PDB entry 5CZ5 | X-ray diffraction, 2.80 A resolution | chains Q and R of the 28 polymer chains in the assembly

== Chain Q ==
Protein: Proteasome subunit alpha type-4
Organism: Saccharomyces cerevisiae (strain ATCC 204508 / S288c)
Notes: EC 3.4.25.1
UniProtKB: P40303 (PSA4_YEAST); residues -1 to 252 here correspond to UniProt positions 1-254 (UniProt number = residue number + 2)
Sequence (254 residues; numbered -1 to 252; the number before each row is that of its first residue; numbers below 1 keep their minus sign (Met-1 is residue -1)):
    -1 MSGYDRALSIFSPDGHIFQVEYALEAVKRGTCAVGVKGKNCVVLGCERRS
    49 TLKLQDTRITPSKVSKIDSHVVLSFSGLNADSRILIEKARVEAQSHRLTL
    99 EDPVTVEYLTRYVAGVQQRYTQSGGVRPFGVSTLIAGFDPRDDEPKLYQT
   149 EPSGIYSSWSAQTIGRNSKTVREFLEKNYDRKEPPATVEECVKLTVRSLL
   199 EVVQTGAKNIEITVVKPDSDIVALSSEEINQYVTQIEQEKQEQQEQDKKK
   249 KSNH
Unresolved in the structure: -1 to 0, 241-252
Swiss-Prot annotation at these positions:
  - modified residue: Thr58 (Phosphothreonine)

== Chain R ==
Protein: Proteasome subunit alpha type-5
Organism: Saccharomyces cerevisiae (strain ATCC 204508 / S288c)
Notes: EC 3.4.25.1
UniProtKB: P32379 (PSA5_YEAST); residues -7 to 252 here correspond to UniProt positions 1-260 (UniProt number = residue number + 8)
Sequence (260 residues; numbered -7 to 252; the number before each row is that of its first residue; numbers below 1 keep their minus sign (Met-7 is residue -7)):
    -7 MFLTRSEYDRGVSTFSPEGRLFQVEYSLEAIKLGSTAIGIATKEGVVLGV
    43 EKRATSPLLESDSIEKIVEIDRHIGCAMSGLTADARSMIEHARTAAVTHN
    93 LYYDEDINVESLTQSVCDLALRFGEGASGEERLMSRPFGVALLIAGHDAD
   143 DGYQLFHAEPSGTFYRYNAKAIGSGSEGAQAELLNEWHSSLTLKEAELLV
   193 LKILKQVMEEKLDENNAQLSCITKQDGFKIYDNEKTAELIKELKEKEAAE
   243 SPEEADVEMS
Unresolved in the structure: -7 to 0, 118-124, 243-252

== Chain Q / chain R interface ==
Residue-residue contacts (63; chain Q residue first):
  Asp3(Q) with Glu117(R)
  Arg4(Q) with Asp1(R), salt bridge; Glu117(R)
  Ala5(Q) with Val4(R), hydrophobic; Glu117(R), hydrogen bond (backbone-side chain); Ser127(R)
  Ser7(Q) with Ser127(R); Arg128(R)
  Ile8(Q) with Gln15(R)
  Phe9(Q) with Gln15(R), hydrogen bond (backbone-side chain); Tyr18(R), hydrophobic; Ser19(R); Ala22(R), hydrophobic; Leu73(R), hydrophobic; Arg128(R); Pro129(R); Gly131(R)
  Ser10(Q) with Tyr18(R)
  Pro11(Q) with Tyr18(R), hydrophobic; Glu21(R)
  Asp12(Q) with Glu21(R)
  Gly13(Q) with Tyr18(R); Glu21(R); Ala22(R)
  His14(Q) with Leu25(R)
  Ile15(Q) with Leu73(R), hydrophobic; Arg128(R)
  Lys35(Q) with Glu52(R), salt bridge
  Gln116(Q) with Ala75(R); Asp76(R); Arg128(R)
  Thr119(Q) with Arg128(R), hydrogen bond (backbone-side chain)
  Gln120(Q) with Met126(R); Ser127(R), hydrogen bond (backbone-backbone); Arg128(R); Pro129(R); Phe130(R)
  Ser121(Q) with Ser127(R), hydrogen bond (backbone-side chain)
  Gly122(Q) with Ser127(R)
  Ser151(Q) with Ala75(R)
  Gly152(Q) with Ala75(R)
  Ile153(Q) with Thr74(R); Ala75(R)
  Ser155(Q) with Leu51(R); Ser55(R)
  Ser156(Q) with Leu51(R); Glu52(R), hydrogen bond (backbone-backbone); Ser55(R), hydrogen bond (backbone-side chain)
  Trp157(Q) with Thr47(R); Ser48(R); Leu50(R); Leu51(R)
  Ser158(Q) with Leu50(R), hydrogen bond (backbone-backbone); Glu52(R), hydrogen bond
  Ala159(Q) with Leu50(R)
  Leu173(Q) with Leu50(R), hydrophobic
  Glu174(Q) with Ser48(R), hydrogen bond; Pro49(R)
  Tyr177(Q) with Leu50(R), hydrophobic
  Arg179(Q) with Pro49(R), hydrogen bond (side chain-backbone); Leu50(R); Leu51(R), hydrogen bond (side chain-backbone); Glu52(R)
Other interface residues (no listed pair), chain Q (31 interface residues in all): Arg170
Other interface residues (no listed pair), chain R (27 interface residues in all): Ser53

== In short ==
31 residues of chain Q face 27 of chain R across their interface, with 12 hydrogen bonds and 2 salt bridges.
Polar pairs include Arg4(Q)-Asp1(R), Lys35(Q)-Glu52(R) and Ala5(Q)-Glu117(R).
Chain Q is Proteasome subunit alpha type-4 and chain R is Proteasome subunit alpha type-5, both from
Saccharomyces cerevisiae (strain ATCC 204508 / S288c); the structure, Yeast 20S proteasome beta1-T1A mutant in
complex with Carfilzomib, was determined by X-ray diffraction (same publication as 5CZ4, 5CZ6, 5CZ7, 5CZ8,
5CZ9, 5CZA and 16 further entries).
